PDB entry 4Y76 | X-ray diffraction, 2.00 A resolution | chains A and B

Chain A:
Name: Coagulation factor X
Source organism: Homo sapiens
Notes: EC 3.4.21.6
UniProt: P00742 (FA10_HUMAN); the construct lacks a stretch of the UniProt sequence and is renumbered around it, so the offset changes along the chain: 16-60 = UniProt 235-279; 62-123 = UniProt 282-343; 124-130 = UniProt 345-351; 131-145 = UniProt 354-368; 4 more segments
Sequence (254 residues; each row starts with the number of its first residue; note: 3 numbers in that range are skipped by the numbering (no residue carries them; nothing is unmodelled there); a row labelled like 60A-60B holds insertion residues (60A, then the next letters in order)):
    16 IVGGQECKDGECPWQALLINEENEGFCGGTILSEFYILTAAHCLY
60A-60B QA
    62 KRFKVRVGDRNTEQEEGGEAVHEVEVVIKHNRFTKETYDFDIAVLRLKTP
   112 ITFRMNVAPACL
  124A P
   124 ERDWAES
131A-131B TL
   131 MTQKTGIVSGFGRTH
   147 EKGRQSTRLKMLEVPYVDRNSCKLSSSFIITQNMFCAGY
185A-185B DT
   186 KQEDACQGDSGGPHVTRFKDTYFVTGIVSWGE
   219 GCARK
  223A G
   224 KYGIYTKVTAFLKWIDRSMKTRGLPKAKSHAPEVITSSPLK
Unresolved in the structure: 60A-60B, 245-264
Cystine bridges: Cys22-Cys27, Cys42-Cys58, Cys168-Cys182, Cys191-Cys220
Bound ions: Ca2+: Asp70, Asn72, Gln75, Glu80
Ligand contacts: gtc000401 (4O1; N~2~-[(6-chloronaphthalen-2-yl)sulfonyl]-N~2~-{(3S)-1-[(2S)-1-(4-methyl-1,4-diazepan-1-yl)-1-oxopropan-2-yl]-2-oxopyrrolidin-3-yl}glycinamide): Lys96, Glu97, Thr98, Tyr99, Phe174, Asp189, Ala190, Cys191, Gln192, Ser195, Val213, Ser214, Trp215, Gly216, Glu217, Gly219, Cys220, Gly226, Ile227, Tyr228

Chain B:
Name: Coagulation factor X
Source organism: Homo sapiens
Notes: EC 3.4.21.6
UniProt: P00742 (FA10_HUMAN); residues -82 to 51 here correspond to UniProt positions 46-179 (UniProt number = residue number + 128)
Sequence (134 residues; each row starts with the number of its first residue; numbers below 1 keep their minus sign (Glu-82 is residue -82)):
   -82 EEMKKGHLERECMEETCSYEEAREVFEDSDKTNEFWNKYKDGDQCETSPC
   -32 QNQGKCKDGLGEYTCTCLEGFEGKNCELFTRKLCSLDNGDCDQFCHEEQN
    18 SVVCSCARGYTLADNGKACIPTGPYPCGKQTLER
Unresolved in the structure: -82 to -3, 51
Cystine bridges: Cys1-Cys12, Cys8-Cys21, Cys23-Cys36

How chain A and chain B interact:
Cross-chain cystine bridges: Cys122(A)-Cys44(B)
Residue-residue contacts - 40 pairs, chain A then chain B:
  Gly25(A) with Gln47(B); Thr48(B), hydrogen bond (backbone-backbone)
  Glu26(A) with Gln47(B), hydrogen bond (backbone-side chain)
  Pro28(A) with Lys46(B); Thr48(B)
  Trp29(A) with Gly45(B); Lys46(B)
  Phe114(A) with Tyr42(B), hydrophobic
  Arg115(A) with Tyr42(B); Thr48(B)
  Met116(A) with Tyr42(B); Thr48(B), hydrogen bond; Leu49(B); Glu50(B)
  Asn117(A) with Thr48(B), hydrogen bond (backbone-side chain)
  Ala119(A) with Thr48(B)
  Pro120(A) with Cys44(B); Gly45(B), hydrogen bond (backbone-backbone)
  Ala121(A) with Cys44(B); Gly45(B)
  Cys122(A) with Cys44(B), disulfide; Gly45(B)
  Leu123(A) with Phe11(B)
  Glu124(A) with Phe11(B)
  Pro124A(A) with Phe11(B), hydrophobic
  Trp127(A) with Asn5(B), hydrogen bond; Gln10(B), hydrogen bond (side chain-backbone); Phe11(B), hydrophobic; Cys12(B)
  Phe203(A) with Asn5(B); Asp9(B)
  Lys204(A) with Cys8(B); Asp9(B)
  Asp205(A) with Gly45(B); Lys46(B), hydrogen bond (backbone-side chain)
  Thr206(A) with Gly45(B); Lys46(B), hydrogen bond
  Tyr207(A) with Gly45(B), hydrogen bond (backbone-backbone); Gln47(B), hydrogen bond
  Phe208(A) with Phe11(B), hydrophobic
Interface residues without a listed pair, chain A (25 interface residues in all): Asp24, Val118, Thr131A
Interface residues without a listed pair, chain B (18 interface residues in all): Ser22, Ala24, Tyr27, Pro43

In short:
25 residues of chain A and 18 residues of chain B are in contact, with 1 disulfide bond and 11 hydrogen bonds.
Among the polar pairs are Glu26(A)-Gln47(B), Met116(A)-Thr48(B) and Asn117(A)-Thr48(B). Chain A binds
gtc000401.
Here chain A is Coagulation factor X and chain B is Coagulation factor X, both from Homo sapiens. Entry 4Y76
(Factor Xa complex with GTC000401) was determined by X-ray diffraction together with 4Y79 and 2J95 from the
same study.
